Entry 6NMR (X-ray diffraction, 2.42 A resolution); this record covers chains L and H of the 3 polymer chains in the assembly.

[Chain L]
Protein: Fab 119 anti-SIRP-alpha antibody Variable Light Chain
From: Homo sapiens
Notes: antibody fragment or engineered binder
Amino-acid sequence (215 residues; each row starts with the number of its first residue):
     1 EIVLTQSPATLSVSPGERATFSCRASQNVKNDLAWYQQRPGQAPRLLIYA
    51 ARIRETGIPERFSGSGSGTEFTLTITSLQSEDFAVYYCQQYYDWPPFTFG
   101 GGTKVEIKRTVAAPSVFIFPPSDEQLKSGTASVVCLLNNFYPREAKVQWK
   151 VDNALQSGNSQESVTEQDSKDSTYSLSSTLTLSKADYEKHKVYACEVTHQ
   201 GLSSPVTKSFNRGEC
Not modelled in the structure: 215
Cystine bridges: C23-C88, C135-C195

[Chain H]
Protein: Fab 119 anti-SIRP-alpha antibody Variable Heavy Chain
From: Homo sapiens
Notes: antibody fragment or engineered binder
Amino-acid sequence (229 residues; row label = number of the first residue in the row):
     1 DVQLLESGGGVVQPGGSLRLSCAASGFSFSNFAMTWVRQAPGEGLEWVST
    51 IGSGDTYYADSVKGRFTISRDNSKNTLYLQMNSLRAEDTAVYYCAKDSTV
   101 SWSGDFFDYWGQGTLVTVSSASTKGPSVFPLAPSSKSTSGGTAALGCLVK
   151 DYFPEPVTVSWNSGALTSGVHTFPAVLQSSGLYSLSSVVTVPSSSLGTQT
   201 YICNVNHKPSNTKVDKKVEPKSCHHHHHH
Not modelled in the structure: 138-140, 222-229
Cystine bridges: C22-C94, C147-C203

[How chain L and chain H interact]
Residue-residue contacts - 79 pairs, chain L then chain H:
  D32(L) - S103(H)  hydrogen bond
  Y36(L) - F106(H)
  Y36(L) - F107(H)  hydrogen bond (side chain-backbone)
  Y36(L) - W110(H)
  Q38(L) - Q39(H)  hydrogen bond
  Q38(L) - L45(H)
  Q38(L) - Y93(H)  hydrogen bond
  Q42(L) - Y93(H)
  A43(L) - Y93(H)  hydrophobic
  A43(L) - G111(H)
  P44(L) - W110(H)
  L46(L) - F106(H)  hydrophobic
  L46(L) - F107(H)
  L46(L) - D108(H)
  Y49(L) - F106(H)  hydrophobic
  A50(L) - V100(H)  hydrophobic
  I53(L) - V100(H)  hydrophobic
  Y87(L) - Q39(H)
  Y87(L) - E43(H)
  Y87(L) - G44(H)
  Y87(L) - L45(H)  hydrophobic
  Q89(L) - D105(H)
  Q89(L) - F106(H)
  Q89(L) - F107(H)
  Y91(L) - V100(H)
  Y91(L) - G104(H)
  Y91(L) - D105(H)
  Y91(L) - F106(H)
  W94(L) - G104(H)  hydrogen bond (side chain-backbone)
  W94(L) - D105(H)
  P95(L) - W47(H)
  P96(L) - W47(H)  hydrophobic
  F97(L) - W47(H)
  F97(L) - T50(H)
  F97(L) - D105(H)
  F97(L) - F107(H)  hydrophobic
  F99(L) - V37(H)  hydrophobic
  F99(L) - L45(H)
  F99(L) - W47(H)
  F99(L) - F107(H)  hydrophobic
  F99(L) - W110(H)  hydrophobic
  V116(L) - K136(H)
  F117(L) - S134(H)
  F117(L) - K136(H)
  F117(L) - A144(H)  hydrophobic
  I118(L) - S134(H)
  F119(L) - L131(H)  hydrophobic
  F119(L) - A132(H)
  F119(L) - A144(H)
  S122(L) - F129(H)
  S122(L) - P130(H)
  E124(L) - F129(H)
  E124(L) - P130(H)
  E124(L) - K216(H)  salt bridge
  Q125(L) - F129(H)
  Q125(L) - L148(H)
  S128(L) - F129(H)
  S132(L) - L148(H)
  V134(L) - L131(H)  hydrophobic
  L136(L) - F173(H)  hydrophobic
  L136(L) - V188(H)  hydrophobic
  N138(L) - H171(H)  hydrogen bond
  N138(L) - T190(H)
  N139(L) - H171(H)
  Q161(L) - L177(H)  hydrogen bond (side chain-backbone)
  Q161(L) - Q178(H)
  E162(L) - V176(H)
  S163(L) - F173(H)
  S163(L) - P174(H)  hydrogen bond (side chain-backbone)
  S163(L) - V176(H)
  V164(L) - P174(H)
  T165(L) - H171(H)
  T165(L) - F173(H)
  S175(L) - H171(H)  hydrogen bond
  S175(L) - F173(H)
  L176(L) - F173(H)
  S177(L) - F173(H)
  K208(L) - K136(H)
  E214(L) - K221(H)
Other interface residues (no listed pair), chain L (46 interface residues in all): A34, R45, E55, D123, D168
Other interface residues (no listed pair), chain H (45 interface residues in all): E46, Y57, Q112, V128, P133, S135, T142, L145, K150, S186

[In short]
Chain L and chain H form an interface of 46 and 45 residues respectively; the contacts include 9 hydrogen
bonds and 1 salt bridge. Polar contacts include E124(L)-K216(H), D32(L)-S103(H) and Y36(L)-F107(H).
Here chain L is Fab 119 anti-SIRP-alpha antibody Variable Light Chain and chain H is Fab 119 anti-SIRP-alpha
antibody Variable Heavy Chain, both from Homo sapiens. Entry 6NMR (Blocking Fab 119 anti-SIRP-alpha antibody
in complex with SIRP-alpha Variant 1) was determined by X-ray diffraction.
